1JZX - chains A and M of the 4 polymer chains in the assembly; structure by X-ray diffraction, 3.10 A resolution.

Chain A:
Molecule: 23S rRNA
From: Deinococcus radiodurans
Sequence (2880 nucleotides; each row starts with the number of its first residue):
     1 GGUCAAGAUAGUAAGGGUCCACGGUGGAUGCCCUGGCGCUGGAGCCGAUG
    51 AAGGACGCGAUUACCUGCGAAAAGCCCCGACGAGCUGGAGAUACGCUUUG
   101 ACUCGGGGAUGUCCGAAUGGGGAAACCCACCUCGUAAGAGGUAUCCGCAA
   151 GGAUGGGAACUCAGGGAACUGAAACAUCUCAGUACCUGAAGGAGAAGAAA
   201 GAGAAUUCGAUUCCGUUAGUAGCGGCGAGCGAACCCGGAUCAGCCCAAAC
   251 CGAAACGCUUGCGUUUCGGGGUUGUAGGACCAGUUUUUAAGAUUCAACCC
   301 CUCAAGCCGAAGUGGCUGGAAAGCUACACCUCAGAAGGUGAGAGUCCUGU
   351 AGGCGAACGAGCGGUUGACUGUACUGGCACCUGAGUAGGUCGUUGUUCGU
   401 GAAACGAUGACUGAAUCCGCGCGGACCACCGCGCAAGGCUAAAUACUCCC
   451 AGUGACCGAUAGCGCAUAGUACCGUGAGGGAAAGGUGAAAAGAACCCCGG
   501 GAGGGGAGUGAAAGAGAACCUGAAACCGUGGACUUACAAGCAGUCAUGGC
   551 ACCUUAUGCGUGUUAUGGCGUGCCUAUUGAAGCAUGAGCCGGCGACUUAG
   601 ACCUGACGUGCGAGCUUAAGUUGAAAAACGGAGGCGGAGCGAAAGCGAGU
   651 CCGAAUAGGGCGGCAUUAGUACGUCGGGCUAGACUCGAAACCAGGUGAGC
   701 UAAGCAUGACCAGGUUGAAACCCCCGUGACAGGGGGCGGAGGACCGAACC
   751 GGUGCCUGCUGAAACAGUCUCGGAUGAGUUGUGUUUAGGAGUGAAAAGCU
   801 AACCGAACCUGGAGAUAGCUAGUUCUCCCCGAAAUGUAUUGAGGUACAGC
   851 CUCGGAUGUUGACCAUGUCCUGUAGAGCACUCACAAGGCUAGGGGGCCUA
   901 CCAGCUUACCAAACCUUAUGAAACUCCGAAGGGGCACGCGUUUAGUCCGG
   951 GAGUGAGGCUGCGAGAGCUAACUUCCGUAGCCGAGAGGGAAACAACCCAG
  1001 ACCAUCAGCUAAGGUCCCUAAAUGAUCGCUCAGUGGUUAAGGAUGUGUCG
  1051 UCGCAUAGACAGCCAGGAGGUUGGCUUAGAAGCAGCCACCCUUCAAAGAG
  1101 UGCGUAAUAGCUCACUGGUCGAGUGACGAUGCGCCGAAAAUGAUCGGGGC
  1151 UCAAGUGAUCUACCGAAGCUAUGGAUUCAACUCGCGAAGCGAGUUGUCUG
  1201 GUAGGGGAGCGUUCAGUCCGCGGAGAAGCCAUACCGGAAGGAGUGGUGGA
  1251 GCCGACUGAAGUGCGGAUGCCGGCAUGAGUAACGAUAAAAGAAGUGAGAA
  1301 UCUUCUUCGCCGUAAGGACAAGGGUUCCUGGGGAAGGGUCGUCCGCCCAG
  1351 GGAAAGUCGGGACCUAAGGUGAGGCCGAACGGCGCAGCCGAUGGACAGCA
  1401 GGUCAAGAUUCCUGCACCGAUCAUGUGGAGUGAUGGAGGGACGCAUUACG
  1451 CUAUCCAAUGCCAAGCUAUGGCUAUGCUGGUUGGUACGCUCAAGGGCGAU
  1501 CGGGUCAGAAAAUCUACCGGUCACAUGCCUCAGACGUAUCGGGAGCUUCC
  1551 UCGGAAGCGAAGUUGGAAACGCGACGGUGCCAAGAAAAGCUUCUAAACGU
  1601 UGAAACAUGAUUGCCCGUACCGCAAACCGACACAGGUGUCCGAGUGUCAA
  1651 UGCACUAAGGCGCGCGAGAGAACCCUCGUUAAGGAACUUUGCAAUCUCAC
  1701 CCCGUAACUUCGGAAGAAGGGGUCCCCACGCUUCGCGUGGGGCGCAGUGA
  1751 AUAGGCCCAGGCGACUGUUUACCAAAAUCACAGCACUCUGCCAACACGAA
  1801 CAGUGGACGUAUAGGGUGUGACGCCUGCCCGGUGCCGGAAGGUCAAGUGG
  1851 AGCGGUGCAAGCUGCGAAAUGAAGCCCCGGUGAACGGCGGCCGUAACUAU
  1901 AACGGUCCUAAGGUAGCGAAAUUCCUUGUCGGGUAAGUUCCGACCUGCAC
  1951 GAAAGGCGUAACGAUCUGGGCGCUGUCUCAACGAGGGACUCGGUGAAAUU
  2001 GAAUUGGCUGUAAAGAUGCGGCCUACCCGUAGCAGGACGAAAAGACCCCG
  2051 UGGAGCUUUACUAUAGUCUGGCAUUGGGAUUCGGGUUUCUCUGCGUAGGA
  2101 UAGGUGGGAGCCUGCGAAACUGGCCUUUUGGGGUCGGUGGAGGCAACGGU
  2151 GAAAUACCACCCUGAGAAACUUGGAUUUCUAACCUGAAAAAUCACUUUCG
  2201 GGGACCGUGCUUGGCGGGUAGUUUGACUGGGGCGGUCGCCUCCCAAAAUG
  2251 UAACGGAGGCGCCCAAAGGUCACCUCAAGACGGUUGGAAAUCGUCUGUAG
  2301 AGCGCAAAGGUAGAAGGUGGCUUGACUGCGAGACUGACACGUCGAGCAGG
  2351 GAGGAAACUCGGGCUUAGUGAACCGGUGGUACCGUGUGGAAGGGCCAUCG
  2401 AUCAACGGAUAAAAGUUACCCCGGGGAUAACAGGCUGAUCUCCCCCGAGA
  2451 GUCCAUAUCGGCGGGGAGGUUUGGCACCUCGAUGUCGGCUCGUCGCAUCC
  2501 UGGGGCUGAAGAAGGUCCCAAGGGUUGGGCUGUUCGCCCAUUAAAGCGGC
  2551 ACGCGAGCUGGGUUCAGAACGUCGUGAGACAGUUCGGUCUCUAUCCGCUA
  2601 CGGGCGCAGGAGAAUUGAGGGGAGUUGCUCCUAGUACGAGAGGACCGGAG
  2651 UGAACGGACCGCUGGUCUCCCUGCUGUCGUACCAACGGCACAUGCAGGGU
  2701 AGCUAUGUCCGGAACGGAUAACCGCUGAAAGCAUCUAAGCGGGAAGCCAG
  2751 CCCCAAGAUGAGUUCUCCCACUGUUUAUCAGGUAAGACUCCCGGAAGACC
  2801 ACCGGGUUAAGAGGCCAGGCGUGCACGCAUAGCAAUGUGUUCAGCGGACU
  2851 GGUGCUCAUCAGUCGAGGUCUUGACCACUC
Unresolved in the structure: 249-289, 374-383, 893-908, 2098-2102, 2111-2116, 2126-2131, 2141-2156, 2775-2777, 2878-2880
Ligand contacts:
  - clindamycin (CLY): A2041, A2042, G2044, A2045, A2430, C2431, A2432, A2482, U2483, G2484, U2485, U2590
  - Mg2+ (MG): A2045, C2420, C2421
Reported in the primary citation:
  - binding site for clindamycin: A2041, A2042, G2044, C2431, G2484

Chain M:
Protein: Ribosomal Protein L32
From: Deinococcus radiodurans
Reference sequence: P49228 (RL32_DEIRA); residues 1-60 here = UniProt positions 1-60
Sequence (60 residues; each row starts with the number of its first residue):
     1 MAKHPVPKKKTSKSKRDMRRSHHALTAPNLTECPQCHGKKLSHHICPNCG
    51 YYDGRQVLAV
Unresolved in the structure: 1, 60
UniProt features mapped onto this chain:
  - zinc finger: Cys33 to Cys49 (C4-type)
  - binding site (Zn(2+)): Cys33, Cys36, Cys46, Cys49

How chain A and chain M interact:
Pairs across the interface - 20 pairs, chain A then chain M:
  G15(A) - Met18(M)  sugar contact
  G15(A) - Ser21(M)  sugar contact
  G16(A) - Ser14(M)  phosphate contact
  G17(A) - Ser14(M)  phosphate contact
  U760(A) - Ala2(M)  phosphate contact
  U760(A) - Lys3(M)  base contact
  U1276(A) - Lys10(M)  base contact
  U2000(A) - Lys8(M)  sugar contact
  U2000(A) - Lys9(M)  sugar contact
  U2000(A) - Lys10(M)  sugar contact
  A2002(A) - Lys10(M)  phosphate contact
  A2003(A) - Thr11(M)  phosphate contact
  G2029(A) - Arg19(M)  sugar contact
  G2039(A) - His4(M)  base contact
  G2039(A) - Pro5(M)  base contact
  A2040(A) - His4(M)  base contact
  U2594(A) - Pro7(M)  base contact
  U2859(A) - His43(M)  base contact
  U2859(A) - Tyr52(M)  base contact
  A2861(A) - Thr31(M)  sugar contact
Also at the interface, not in a pair above, chain A (23 interface residues in all): A14, A1275, G1279, A1998, U1999, U2004, C2028, U2590, C2790
Also at the interface, not in a pair above, chain M (21 interface residues in all): Val6, Ser12, Lys13, Asp17, Ser42

Summary:
The interface between chain A and chain M involves 23 residues on one side and 21 on the other. Chain A binds
clindamycin and Mg2+. From UniProt: 4 Zn2+-binding residues on chain M. The paper reports a binding site for
clindamycin at A2041(A), A2042(A) and G2044(A) among others.
Chain A is 23S rRNA and chain M is Ribosomal Protein L32, both from Deinococcus radiodurans; the structure,
Structural Basis for the Interaction of Antibiotics with the Peptidyl Transferase Center in Eubacteria, was
determined by X-ray diffraction (same publication as 1J5A, 1JZY, 1JZZ and 1K01).
